PDB entry 5MFG | X-ray diffraction, 1.90 A resolution | chains C and D of the 5 polymer chains in the assembly

Chain C (and D):
Name: Yiiim5aii
Organism: synthetic construct
Notes: chain D of this document is another copy of the same molecule, construct and numbering; everything in this record applies to it too
Amino-acid sequence (286 residues; each row starts with the number of its first residue):
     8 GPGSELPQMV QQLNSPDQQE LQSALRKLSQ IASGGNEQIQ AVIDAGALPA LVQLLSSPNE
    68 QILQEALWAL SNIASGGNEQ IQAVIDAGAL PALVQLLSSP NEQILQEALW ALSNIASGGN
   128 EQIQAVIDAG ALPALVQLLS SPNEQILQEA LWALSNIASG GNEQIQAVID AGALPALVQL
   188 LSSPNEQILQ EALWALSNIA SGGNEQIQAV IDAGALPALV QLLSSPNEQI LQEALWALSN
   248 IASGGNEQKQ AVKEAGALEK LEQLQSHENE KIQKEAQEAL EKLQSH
Unresolved in the structure: 8-14, 20-27, 293 (chain D: 8-11, 253-293)
Ion coordination: Ca2+ site 1: Pro65, Glu67 (shared with 2 residues of chain A); Ca2+ site 2: Pro107, Glu109 (shared with 2 residues of chain A); Ca2+ site 3: Pro149, Glu151 (shared with 2 residues of chain A); Ca2+ site 4: Pro191, Glu193 (shared with 2 residues of chain A); Ca2+ site 5: Pro233, Glu235 (shared with 2 residues of chain A)

Interface between chain C and chain D:
Pairs across the interface - 29 pairs, chain C then chain D:
  Gly41(C) - Asn211(D)
  Gly41(C) - Gly251(D)
  Gly42(C) - Asn211(D)
  Gly42(C) - Gly251(D)
  Gln45(C) - Asn211(D)
  Gln45(C) - Ile214(D)
  Gln45(C) - Gln215(D)  hydrogen bond
  Gln45(C) - Ile218(D)
  Gln45(C) - Ile248(D)
  Ile46(C) - Ala249(D)
  Ala48(C) - Ile218(D)  hydrophobic
  Ala48(C) - Leu223(D)
  Val49(C) - Leu223(D)
  Val49(C) - Ile248(D)  hydrophobic
  Ala52(C) - Leu223(D)  hydrophobic
  Ala52(C) - Val227(D)  hydrophobic
  Gly53(C) - Val227(D)
  Ala57(C) - Leu230(D)  hydrophobic
  Leu58(C) - Leu242(D)  hydrophobic
  Ile69(C) - Glu235(D)
  Ile69(C) - Leu238(D)  hydrophobic
  Glu72(C) - Gln239(D)
  Glu72(C) - Leu242(D)
  Trp75(C) - Ser246(D)
  Ala76(C) - Ser246(D)
  Asn79(C) - Ser246(D)  hydrogen bond (side chain-backbone)
  Asn79(C) - Ala249(D)
  Asn79(C) - Ser250(D)
  Ile80(C) - Ala249(D)  hydrophobic
Other interface residues (no listed pair), chain C (22 interface residues in all): Glu44, Ala54, Leu61, Asn66, Ala73, Ser82
Other interface residues (no listed pair), chain D (17 interface residues in all): Leu245

Summary:
The interface between chain C and chain D involves 22 residues on one side and 17 on the other, with 2
hydrogen bonds. Among the polar pairs are Gln45(C)-Gln215(D) and Asn79(C)-Ser246(D). The Ca2+ site 5 is built
by Pro233(C) and Glu235(C).
Both chains are Yiiim5aii (synthetic construct). Entry 5MFG (Designed armadillo repeat protein YIIIM5AII in
complex with peptide (RR)4) was determined by X-ray diffraction together with 5MFF, 5MFH, 5MFI, 5MFJ and 5MFK
from the same study.
